PDB entry 6CTV | X-ray diffraction, 2.02 A resolution | chains D and A of the 4 polymer chains in the assembly

Chain D:
Molecule: 5-nt DNA strand
Sequence (5 nucleotides; row label = number of the first residue in the row):
     1 GTCGG
Metal / ion sites: Na+: DC3 (shared with Lys-60(A), Leu-62(A), Val-65(A) of chain A)

Chain A:
Protein: DNA polymerase beta
From: Homo sapiens
Notes: EC 2.7.7.7, 4.2.99.-
UniProt: P06746 (DPOLB_HUMAN); residue numbers follow UniProt; this construct covers 1-335
Chain sequence (335 residues; numbered 1 to 335; the number before each row is that of its first residue):
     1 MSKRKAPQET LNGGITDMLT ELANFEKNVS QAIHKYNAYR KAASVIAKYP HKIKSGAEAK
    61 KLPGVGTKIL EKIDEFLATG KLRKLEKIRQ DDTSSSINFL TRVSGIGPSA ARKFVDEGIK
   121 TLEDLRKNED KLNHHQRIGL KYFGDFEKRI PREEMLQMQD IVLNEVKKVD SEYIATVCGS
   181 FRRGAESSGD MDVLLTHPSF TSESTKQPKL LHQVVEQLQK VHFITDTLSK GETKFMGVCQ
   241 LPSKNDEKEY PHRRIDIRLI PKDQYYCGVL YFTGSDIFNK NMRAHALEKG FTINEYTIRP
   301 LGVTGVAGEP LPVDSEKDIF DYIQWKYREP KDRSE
Not modelled in the structure: 1-9
Sequence notes: conflict Leu-70 (Ala in P06746)
UniProt features mapped onto this chain:
  - region: Arg-183 to Asp-192 (DNA-binding)
  - active site: Lys-72 (Nucleophile)
  - binding site (K(+)): Lys-60, Leu-62, Val-65, Thr-101, Val-103, Ile-106
  - binding site (Na(+)): Lys-60, Leu-62, Val-65, Thr-101, Val-103, Ile-106
  - binding site (dATP): Arg-149, Ser-180, Arg-183, Gly-189, Asp-190
  - binding site (dCTP): Arg-149, Ser-180, Arg-183, Gly-189, Asp-190
  - binding site (dGTP): Arg-149, Ser-180, Arg-183, Gly-189, Asp-190, Asp-192
  - binding site (dTTP): Arg-149, Ser-180, Arg-183, Gly-189, Asp-190
  - binding site (Mg(2+)): Asp-190, Asp-192, Asp-256
  - modified residue: Lys-72 (N6-acetyllysine), Arg-83 (Omega-N-methylarginine), Arg-152 (Omega-N-methylarginine)
  - cross-link (Glycyl lysine isopeptide (Lys-Gly)): Lys-41 (interchain with G-Cter in ubiquitin), Lys-61 (interchain with G-Cter in ubiquitin), Lys-81 (interchain with G-Cter in ubiquitin)
  - natural variant: Leu-22 (L22P: Found in a gastric cancer sample; uncertain significance), Tyr-39 (Y39C: Found in a gastric cancer sample; uncertain significance), Gly-118 (G118V: Decreased DNA-directed DNA polymerase activity), Arg-137 (R137Q: Decreased function in base-excision repair), Arg-149 (R149I: Decreased DNA-directed DNA polymerase activity), Asp-160 (D160N: Found in a gastric cancer sample; uncertain significance), Cys-239 (C239R: Found in a gastric cancer sample; uncertain significance), Lys-289 (K289M: Found in a colon cancer sample; uncertain significance), Asn-294 (N294D: Found in a gastric cancer sample; uncertain significance), Glu-295 (E295K: Found in a gastric cancer sample; uncertain significance)
  - mutagenesis: Phe-25 (F25W: No effect on 5'-dRP lyase activity. Decreased ssDNA binding), His-34 (H34G: Decreased 5'-dRP lyase activity. Decreased ssDNA binding), Lys-35 (K35A: Decreased 5'-dRP lyase activity. Decreased ssDNA binding. Loss of 5'-dRP lyase activity; when associated with A-68 and A-72. Decreased ssDNA binding; when associated with A-68 and A-72 ...), Tyr-39 (Y39F: No effect on 5'-dRP lyase activity; Y39Q: Abolishes DNA polymerase and 5'-dRP lyase activity), Lys-41 (K41R: Abolishes ubiquitination; when associated with R-61 and R-81), Lys-60 (K60A: Decreased 5'-dRP lyase activity. Decreased ssDNA binding), Lys-61 (K61R: Abolishes ubiquitination; when associated with R-41 and R-81), Lys-68 (K68A: No effect on 5'-dRP lyase activity. Decreased ssDNA binding. Loss of 5'-dRP lyase activity; when associated with A-35 and A-72. Decreased ssDNA binding; when associated with A-35 and A-72 ...), Glu-71 (E71Q: No effect on 5'-dRP lyase activity. No effect on structure shown by circular dichroism. No effect on ssDNA binding), Lys-72 (K72A: Severely reduced 5'-dRP lyase activity. Does not affect ssDNA binding. Loss of 5'-dRP lyase activity; when associated with A-35 and A-68. Decreased ssDNA binding ...), Glu-75 (E75A: Slightly decreased 5'-dRP lyase activity. Decreased ssDNA binding. No effect on structure shown by circular dichroism), Lys-81 (K81R: Abolishes ubiquitination; when associated with R-41 and R-61), 5 further mutagenesis entries in UniProt
Metal / ion sites: Na+ site 1: Lys-60, Leu-62, Val-65 (shared with DC3(D) of chain D); Na+ site 2: Thr-101, Val-103, Ile-106 (shared with 1 residue of chain P); Na+ site 3: Asp-190, Asp-192, Asp-256 (together with FFJ); Mg2+: Asp-190, Asp-192 (together with FFJ)
Small-molecule neighbours:
  - 2'-deoxycytidine-5'-monophosphate (DC): Ile-174, Ala-175, Thr-176, Leu-194, Thr-196, Lys-262, Tyr-265, Tyr-266
  - FFJ (2'-deoxy-5'-O-[(R)-{[(R)-[difluoro(phosphono)methyl](hydroxy)phosphoryl]oxy}(hydroxy)phosphoryl]cytidine): Arg-149, Gly-179, Ser-180, Arg-183, Ser-188, Gly-189, Asp-190, Asp-192, Tyr-271, Phe-272, Thr-273, Gly-274, Ser-275, Asp-276, Asn-279
Reported in the primary citation:
  - binding site for FFJ: Arg-149, Ser-180, Arg-183, Gly-189, Asn-279
  - contacts within the chain: Arg-182/Glu-316, Arg-254/Asp-256
  - Mg2+ coordination: Asp-190, Asp-192
  - binding site for the 10-nt DNA strand: Arg-254, Tyr-271
  - binding site for the 16-nt DNA strand: Arg-283

Chain D / chain A interface:
Contacting residue pairs (17):
  DG1(D) / His-34(A)  base contact
  DG1(D) / Lys-35(A)  salt bridge to the phosphate
  DG1(D) / Ala-38(A)  base contact
  DG1(D) / Tyr-39(A)  sugar contact
  DG1(D) / Lys-68(A)  salt bridge to the phosphate
  DG1(D) / Ile-69(A)  phosphate contact
  DT2(D) / Gly-64(A)  sugar contact
  DT2(D) / Val-65(A)  phosphate contact
  DT2(D) / Gly-66(A)  hydrogen bond to the phosphate
  DT2(D) / Thr-67(A)  phosphate contact
  DT2(D) / Lys-68(A)  hydrogen bond to the phosphate
  DT2(D) / Ile-69(A)  hydrogen bond to the phosphate
  DC3(D) / Leu-62(A)  phosphate contact
  DC3(D) / Pro-63(A)  phosphate contact
  DC3(D) / Gly-64(A)  hydrogen bond to the phosphate
  DC3(D) / Val-65(A)  phosphate contact
  DC3(D) / Gly-66(A)  phosphate contact
Also at the interface, not in a pair above, chain D (4 interface residues in all): DG4
Also at the interface, not in a pair above, chain A (15 interface residues in all): Glu-26, Lys-72, Glu-288

Overview:
4 residues of chain D and 15 residues of chain A are in contact; the contacts include 4 hydrogen bonds and 2
salt bridges. Polar contacts include DT2(D)/Gly-66(A), DT2(D)/Lys-68(A) and DT2(D)/Ile-69(A). From the paper:
a binding site for FFJ at Arg-149(A), Ser-180(A) and Arg-183(A) among others; a binding site for the 10-nt DNA
strand at Arg-254(A) and Tyr-271(A).
Chain D is a 5-nt DNA strand and chain A is DNA polymerase beta (Homo sapiens); the structure, Ternary complex
crystal structure of DNA polymerase Beta with a dideoxy terminated primer with CF2, beta ..., was determined
by X-ray diffraction together with 6BEL, 6BEM, 6CR3, 6CR4, 6CR5, 6CR6 and 20 further entries from the same
study.
